PDB entry 6RE7 | electron microscopy, 3.10 A resolution | chains G and H of the 20 polymer chains in the assembly

[Chain G (and H)]
Name: Mitochondrial ATP synthase subunit c
From: Polytomella sp. Pringsheim 198.80
Notes: chain H of this document is another copy of the same molecule, construct and numbering; everything in this record applies to it too
Reference sequence: D7P7X5 (D7P7X5_9CHLO); residues 1-127 here = UniProt positions 1-127
Amino-acid sequence (127 residues; each row starts with the number of its first residue):
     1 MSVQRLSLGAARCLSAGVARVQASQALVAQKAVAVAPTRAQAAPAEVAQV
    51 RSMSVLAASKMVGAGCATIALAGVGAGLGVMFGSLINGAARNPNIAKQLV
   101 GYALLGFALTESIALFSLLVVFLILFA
Unresolved in the structure: 1-53

[Chain G / chain H interface]
Pairs across the interface (79):
  Ala57(G) - Leu56(H)
  Ala58(G) - Val55(H)
  Ala58(G) - Leu56(H)  hydrophobic
  Ala58(G) - Ser59(H)  hydrogen bond (backbone-side chain)
  Met61(G) - Ser59(H)
  Met61(G) - Lys60(H)
  Met61(G) - Gly63(H)
  Met61(G) - Ile124(H)
  Val62(G) - Ser59(H)
  Val62(G) - Val62(H)  hydrophobic
  Val62(G) - Gly63(H)
  Gly65(G) - Gly63(H)
  Gly65(G) - Cys66(H)
  Gly65(G) - Ala67(H)  hydrogen bond (backbone-backbone)
  Gly65(G) - Ile124(H)
  Cys66(G) - Cys66(H)
  Thr68(G) - Ala67(H)
  Thr68(G) - Ala70(H)
  Thr68(G) - Ser117(H)
  Thr68(G) - Val120(H)
  Ile69(G) - Cys66(H)
  Leu71(G) - Ala70(H)  hydrophobic
  Leu71(G) - Ile113(H)  hydrophobic
  Leu71(G) - Phe116(H)  hydrophobic
  Leu71(G) - Ser117(H)
  Ala72(G) - Ala70(H)
  Ala72(G) - Gly73(H)
  Val74(G) - Ile113(H)  hydrophobic
  Gly75(G) - Gly73(H)
  Gly75(G) - Gly77(H)
  Gly75(G) - Thr110(H)
  Ala76(G) - Gly73(H)  hydrogen bond (backbone-backbone)
  Ala76(G) - Gly77(H)
  Leu78(G) - Leu109(H)
  Leu78(G) - Thr110(H)
  Leu78(G) - Ile113(H)  hydrophobic
  Gly79(G) - Gly77(H)
  Gly79(G) - Val80(H)
  Gly79(G) - Met81(H)
  Val80(G) - Val80(H)  hydrophobic
  Phe82(G) - Met81(H)
  Phe82(G) - Gly106(H)
  Phe82(G) - Leu109(H)  hydrophobic
  Phe82(G) - Thr110(H)
  Gly83(G) - Met81(H)
  Gly83(G) - Ser84(H)  hydrogen bond (backbone-side chain)
  Ile86(G) - Met81(H)  hydrophobic
  Ile86(G) - Ser84(H)
  Ile86(G) - Leu85(H)  hydrophobic
  Ile86(G) - Leu99(H)
  Ile86(G) - Ala103(H)  hydrophobic
  Asn87(G) - Ser84(H)
  Asn87(G) - Asn87(H)
  Asn87(G) - Gly88(H)
  Ala89(G) - Ile95(H)
  Ala89(G) - Leu99(H)
  Ala89(G) - Tyr102(H)  hydrophobic
  Ala90(G) - Gly88(H)
  Ala90(G) - Asn92(H)  hydrogen bond (backbone-side chain)
  Ala90(G) - Ile95(H)  hydrophobic
  Ala90(G) - Leu99(H)  hydrophobic
  Arg91(G) - Arg91(H)
  Pro93(G) - Ile95(H)  hydrophobic
  Ala96(G) - Gln98(H)
  Ala96(G) - Tyr102(H)
  Lys97(G) - Tyr102(H)  hydrogen bond
  Val100(G) - Tyr102(H)  hydrophobic
  Leu104(G) - Leu109(H)  hydrophobic
  Phe107(G) - Leu109(H)
  Glu111(G) - Ser112(H)  hydrogen bond
  Glu111(G) - Ile113(H)
  Glu111(G) - Phe116(H)
  Leu118(G) - Phe116(H)  hydrophobic
  Leu118(G) - Val120(H)  hydrophobic
  Val121(G) - Val120(H)  hydrophobic
  Phe122(G) - Leu123(H)  hydrophobic
  Leu125(G) - Leu123(H)  hydrophobic
  Leu125(G) - Ile124(H)  hydrophobic
  Phe126(G) - Leu123(H)  hydrophobic
Other interface residues (no listed pair), chain G (40 interface residues in all): Ser54, Ala64, Ser84, Leu85, Ala114
Other interface residues (no listed pair), chain H (38 interface residues in all): Ile69, Val74, Leu105, Ala127

[Summary]
40 residues of chain G face 38 of chain H across their interface, with 7 hydrogen bonds. Among the polar pairs
are Ala58(G)-Ser59(H), Gly83(G)-Ser84(H) and Ala90(G)-Asn92(H).
Both chains are Mitochondrial ATP synthase subunit c (Polytomella sp. Pringsheim 198.80). Entry 6RE7 (Cryo-EM
structure of Polytomella F-ATP synthase, Rotary substate 2C, focussed refinement of F1 head and rotor) was
determined by electron microscopy, deposited together with 6RD4, 6RD5, 6RD6, 6RD7, 6RD8, 6RD9 and 46 further
entries.
